3QGA - chains F and L of the 12 polymer chains in the assembly; structure by X-ray diffraction, 3.00 A resolution.

# Chain F (and L)
Name: Urease subunit beta 2
Organism: Helicobacter mustelae
Notes: EC 3.5.1.5; chain L of this document is another copy of the same molecule, construct and numbering; everything in this record applies to it too
UniProt: D3UJ80 (D3UJ80_HELM1); residues 1-568 here = UniProt positions 1-568
Sequence (568 residues; each row starts with the number of its first residue):
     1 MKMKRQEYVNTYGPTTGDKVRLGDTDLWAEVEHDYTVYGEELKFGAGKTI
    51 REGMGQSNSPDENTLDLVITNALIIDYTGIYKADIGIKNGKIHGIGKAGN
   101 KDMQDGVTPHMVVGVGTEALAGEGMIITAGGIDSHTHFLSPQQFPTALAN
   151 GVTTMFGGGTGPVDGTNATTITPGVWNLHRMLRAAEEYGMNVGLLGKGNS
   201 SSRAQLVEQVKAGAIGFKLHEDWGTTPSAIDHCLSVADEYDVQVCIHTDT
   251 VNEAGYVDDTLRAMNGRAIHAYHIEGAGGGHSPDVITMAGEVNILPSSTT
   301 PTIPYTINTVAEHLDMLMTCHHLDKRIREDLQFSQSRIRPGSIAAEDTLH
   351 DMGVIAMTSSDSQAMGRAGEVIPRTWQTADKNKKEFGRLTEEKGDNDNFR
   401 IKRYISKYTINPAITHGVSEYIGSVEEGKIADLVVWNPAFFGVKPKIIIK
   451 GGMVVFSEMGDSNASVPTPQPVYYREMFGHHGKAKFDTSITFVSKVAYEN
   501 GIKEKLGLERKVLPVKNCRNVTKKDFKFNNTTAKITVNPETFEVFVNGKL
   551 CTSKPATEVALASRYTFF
Unresolved in the structure: 329-332
Modified positions: Lys218 (lysine nz-carboxylic acid; KCX)
Ion coordination: Fe ion site 1: His135, His137, Lys218, Asp361; Fe ion site 2: Lys218, His247, His273
Reported in the primary citation:
  - catalytic residues: Lys218
  - mutagenesis - K218A, K218E, K218R: abolished catalytic activity
  - mutagenesis - C245A: decreased catalytic activity

# Interface between chain F and chain L
Residue-residue contacts (21):
  Ser59(F) with Asn520(L)
  Asp61(F) with Asn517(L), hydrogen bond
  Glu62(F) with Asp241(L); Lys495(L), salt bridge; Lys516(L); Asn517(L), hydrogen bond (backbone-side chain)
  Asn63(F) with Glu420(L); Asn517(L)
  Lys101(F) with Asn520(L), hydrogen bond (side chain-backbone); Asp525(L), salt bridge
  Asp102(F) with Asn520(L), hydrogen bond
  Asp241(F) with Glu62(L)
  Glu420(F) with Asn63(L)
  Lys495(F) with Glu62(L), salt bridge
  Lys516(F) with Glu62(L)
  Asn517(F) with Asp61(L), hydrogen bond; Glu62(L), hydrogen bond (side chain-backbone)
  Asn520(F) with Ser59(L), hydrogen bond; Lys101(L), hydrogen bond (backbone-side chain); Asp102(L), hydrogen bond
  Asp525(F) with Lys101(L), salt bridge
Other interface residues (no listed pair), chain F (14 interface residues in all): Pro60
Other interface residues (no listed pair), chain L (14 interface residues in all): Pro60

# Summary
Chain F and chain L each contribute 14 residues to their interface, with 9 hydrogen bonds and 4 salt bridges.
Among the polar pairs are Glu62(F)-Lys495(L), Lys101(F)-Asp525(L) and Asp61(F)-Asn517(L). His135(F),
His137(F), Lys218(F) and Asp361(F) form the Fe ion site 1. From the paper: the catalytic residue Lys218(F);
K218A, K218E and K218R of chain F abolish catalytic activity.
Chain F and chain L are both Urease subunit beta 2 (Helicobacter mustelae); the structure, 3.0 A Model of Iron
Containing Urease UreA2B2 from Helicobacter mustelae, was determined by X-ray diffraction (same publication as
3QGK).
